9OMF - chains A and B of the 5 polymer chains in the assembly; structure by electron microscopy, 9.72 A resolution (very low resolution: no residue pairs are listed; an interface is given only as per-side residue counts).

== Chain A ==
Molecule: Protein-L-isoaspartate O-methyltransferase domain-containing protein 1
Source organism: Homo sapiens
Notes: engineered mutation(s): N312I
UniProt: Q96MG8 (PCMD1_HUMAN); residues 1-357 here = UniProt positions 1-357
Sequence (358 residues; numbered 0 to 357; the number before each row is that of its first residue; numbering starts at 0):
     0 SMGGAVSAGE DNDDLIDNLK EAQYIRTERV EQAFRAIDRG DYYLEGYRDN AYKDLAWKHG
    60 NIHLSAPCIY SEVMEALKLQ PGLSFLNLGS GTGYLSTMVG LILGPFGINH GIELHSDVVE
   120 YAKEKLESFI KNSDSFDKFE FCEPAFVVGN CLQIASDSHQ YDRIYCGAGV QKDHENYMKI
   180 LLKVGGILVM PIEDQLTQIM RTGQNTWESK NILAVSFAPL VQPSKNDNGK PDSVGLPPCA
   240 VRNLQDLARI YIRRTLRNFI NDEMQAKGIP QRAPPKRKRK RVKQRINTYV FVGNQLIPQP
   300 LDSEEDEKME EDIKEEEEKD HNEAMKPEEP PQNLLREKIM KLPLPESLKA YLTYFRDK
Unresolved in the structure: 0-9, 265-330, 355-357
Differences from the reference sequence: expression tag (0); variant Ile312 (Asn in Q96MG8)
UniProt features mapped onto this chain:
  - region: Leu85 to Leu94 (AdoMet binding motif), Tyr160 to Tyr164 (AdoMet binding motif), Leu181 to Ile191 (AdoMet binding motif), Val240 to Tyr250 (BC-box), Leu341 to Pro344 (CUL-box)
  - active site: Ser64
  - lipidation: Gly2 (N-myristoyl glycine)

== Chain B ==
Molecule: Cullin-5
Source organism: Homo sapiens
UniProt: Q93034 (CUL5_HUMAN); residues 1-780 here = UniProt positions 1-780
Sequence (783 residues; numbered -2 to 780; the number before each row is that of its first residue; numbers below 1 keep their minus sign (Gly-2 is residue -2)):
    -2 GEFMATSNLL KNKGSLQFED KWDFMRPIVL KLLRQESVTK QQWFDLFSDV HAVCLWDDKG
    58 PAKIHQALKE DILEFIKQAQ ARVLSHQDDT ALLKAYIVEW RKFFTQCDIL PKPFCQLEIT
   118 LMGKQGSNKK SNVEDSIVRK LMLDTWNESI FSNIKNRLQD SAMKLVHAER LGEAFDSQLV
   178 IGVRESYVNL CSNPEDKLQI YRDNFEKAYL DSTERFYRTQ APSYLQQNGV QNYMKYADAK
   238 LKEEEKRALR YLETRRECNS VEALMECCVN ALVTSFKETI LAECQGMIKR NETEKLHLMF
   298 SLMDKVPNGI EPMLKDLEEH IISAGLADMV AAAETITTDS EKYVEQLLTL FNRFSKLVKE
   358 AFQDDPRFLT ARDKAYKAVV NDATIFKLEL PLKQKGVGLK TQPESKCPEL LANYCDMLLR
   418 KTPLSKKLTS EEIEAKLKEV LLVLKYVQNK DVFMRYHKAH LTRRLILDIS ADSEIEENMV
   478 EWLREVGMPA DYVNKLARMF QDIKVSEDLN QAFKEMHKNN KLALPADSVN IKILNAGAWS
   538 RSSEKVFVSL PTELEDLIPE VEEFYKKNHY GRKLHWHHLM SNGIITFKNE VGQYDLEVTT
   598 FQLAVLFAWN QRPREKISFE NVKLATELPD AELRRTLWSL VAFPKLKRQV LLYEPQVNSP
   658 KDFTEGTLFS VNQEFSLIKN AKVQKRGKIN LIGRLQLTTE RMREEENEGI VQLRILRTQE
   718 AIIQIMKMRK KISNAQLQTE LVEILKNMFL PQKKMIKEQI EWLIEHKYIL RDESDINTFI
   778 YMA
Unresolved in the structure: -2 to 15, 116-130, 380-402, 516-519
Differences from the reference sequence: expression tag (-2 to 0); conflict Tyr567 (Ser in Q93034), Val619 (Leu in Q93034), Leu767 (Arg in Q93034)
UniProt features mapped onto this chain:
  - modified residue: Ser34 (Phosphoserine), Thr210 (Phosphothreonine)
  - cross-link: Lys724 (Glycyl lysine isopeptide (Lys-Gly) (interchain with G-Cter in NEDD8))
  - mutagenesis: Leu52 (L52V: Strongly impaired interaction with HIV-1 Vif protein), Trp53 (W53A: Strongly impaired interaction with HIV-1 Vif protein. Decreased interaction ith SOCS2), Asp55 (D55A: Strongly impaired interaction with HIV-1 Vif protein), Arg460 (R460A: Impaired interaction with ARIH2), Glu617 to Glu624 (Impaired interaction with ARIH2), Arg691 (R691A: Impaired interaction with ARIH2), Leu710 (L710D: Impaired interaction with ARIH2), Glu717 (E717A: Impaired interaction with ARIH2), Lys724 (K724R: Abolished neddylation and interaction with ARIH2)

== Interface between chain A and chain B ==
At this resolution (10 A) residue pairs are not listed: 15 residues of chain A and 11 of chain B lie at the interface.

== In short ==
The interface between chain A and chain B involves 15 residues on one side and 11 on the other. From UniProt:
active-site residue Ser64(A) on chain A; 15 mutagenesis sites on chain B.
Chain A is Protein-L-isoaspartate O-methyltransferase domain-containing protein 1 and chain B is Cullin-5,
both from Homo sapiens; the structure, Cryo-EM structure of neddylated PCMTD1-ELOBC-CUL5-RBX2
(N8-CRL5-PCMTD1), was determined by electron microscopy (same publication as 9OMA).
